8VUT - chains A and D of the 8 polymer chains in the assembly; structure by electron microscopy, 3.70 A resolution.

[Chain A]
Molecule: Glutamate receptor ionotropic, NMDA 1
Organism: Homo sapiens
Reference sequence: Q05586 (NMDZ1_HUMAN); the construct lacks a stretch of the UniProt sequence, so the offset changes along the chain: 25-582 = UniProt 25-582; 583-779 = UniProt 602-798; 780-813 = UniProt 808-841
Sequence (817 residues; row label = number of the first residue in the row; a row labelled like 582A-582S holds insertion residues (582A, then the next letters in order)):
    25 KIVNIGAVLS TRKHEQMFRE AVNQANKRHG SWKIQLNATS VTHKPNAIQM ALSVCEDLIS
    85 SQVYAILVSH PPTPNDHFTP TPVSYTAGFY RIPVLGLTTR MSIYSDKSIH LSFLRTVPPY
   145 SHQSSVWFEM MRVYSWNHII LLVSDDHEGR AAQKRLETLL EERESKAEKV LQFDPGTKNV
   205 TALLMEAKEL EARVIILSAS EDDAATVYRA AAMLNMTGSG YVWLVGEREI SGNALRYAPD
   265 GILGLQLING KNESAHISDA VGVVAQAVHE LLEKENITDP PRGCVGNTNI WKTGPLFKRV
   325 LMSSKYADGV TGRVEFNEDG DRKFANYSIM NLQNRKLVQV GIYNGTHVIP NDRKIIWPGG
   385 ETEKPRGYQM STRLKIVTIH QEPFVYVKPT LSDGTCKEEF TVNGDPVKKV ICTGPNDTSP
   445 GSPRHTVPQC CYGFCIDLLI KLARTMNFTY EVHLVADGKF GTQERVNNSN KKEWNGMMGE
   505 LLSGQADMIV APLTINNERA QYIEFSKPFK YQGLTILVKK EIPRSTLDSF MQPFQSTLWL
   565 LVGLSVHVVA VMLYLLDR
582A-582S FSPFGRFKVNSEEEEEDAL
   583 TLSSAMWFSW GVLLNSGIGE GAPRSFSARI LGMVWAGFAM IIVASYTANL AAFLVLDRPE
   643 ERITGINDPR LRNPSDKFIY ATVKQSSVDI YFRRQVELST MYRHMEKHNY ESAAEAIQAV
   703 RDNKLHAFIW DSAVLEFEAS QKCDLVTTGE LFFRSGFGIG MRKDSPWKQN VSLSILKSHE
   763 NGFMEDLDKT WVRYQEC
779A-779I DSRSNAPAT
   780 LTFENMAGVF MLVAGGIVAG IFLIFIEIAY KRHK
Disordered / not traced: 582A-582S, 779A-779I
Disulfide bonds: Cys-79/Cys-308, Cys-420/Cys-454, Cys-436/Cys-455, Cys-725/Cys-779
Swiss-Prot annotation at these positions:
  - region: Leu-584 to Pro-605 (Pore-forming)
  - binding site (glycine): Pro-516, Thr-518, Arg-523, Ser-669, Asp-713
  - glycosylation (N-linked (GlcNAc...) asparagine): Asn-61, Asn-203, Asn-239, Asn-276, Asn-300, Asn-350, Asn-368, Asn-440, Asn-471, Asn-491, Asn-655, Asn-752

[Chain D]
Molecule: Glutamate receptor ionotropic, NMDA 2A
Organism: Homo sapiens
Reference sequence: Q12879 (NMDE1_HUMAN); the construct lacks a stretch of the UniProt sequence, so the offset changes along the chain: 34-578 = UniProt 34-578; 579-784 = UniProt 599-804; 785-814 = UniProt 812-841
Sequence (808 residues; row label = number of the first residue in the row; a row labelled like 578A-578T holds insertion residues (578A, then the next letters in order)):
    34 LNIAVMLGHS HDVTERELRT LWGPEQAAGL PLDVNVVALL MNRTDPKSLI THVCDLMSGA
    94 RIHGLVFGDD TDQEAVAQML DFISSHTFVP ILGIHGGASM IMADKDPTST FFQFGASIQQ
   154 QATVMLKIMQ DYDWHVFSLV TTIFPGYREF ISFVKTTVDN SFVGWDMQNV ITLDTSFEDA
   214 KTQVQLKKIH SSVILLYCSK DEAVLILSEA RSLGLTGYDF FWIVPSLVSG NTELIPKEFP
   274 SGLISVSYDD WDYSLEARVR DGIGILTTAA SSMLEKFSYI PEAKASCYGQ MERPEVPMHT
   334 LHPFMVNVTW DGKDLSFTEE GYQVHPRLVV IVLNKDREWE KVGKWENHTL SLRHAVWPRY
   394 KSFSDCEPDD NHLSIVTLEE APFVIVEDID PLTETCVRNT VPCRKFVKIN NSTNEGMNVK
   454 KCCKGFCIDI LKKLSRTVKF TYDLYLVTNG KHGKKVNNVW NGMIGEVVYQ RAVMAVGSLT
   514 INEERSEVVD FSVPFVETGI SVMVSRSNGT VSPSAFLEPF SASVWVMMFV MLLIVSAIAV
   574 FVFEY
578A-578T FSPVGYNRNLAKGKAPHGPS
   579 FTIGKAIWLL WGLVFNNSVP VQNPKGTTSK IMVSVWAFFA VIFLASYTAN LAAFMIQEEF
   639 VDQVTGLSDK KFQRPHDYSP PFRFGTVPNG STERNIRNNY PYMHQYMTKF NQKGVEDALV
   699 SLKTGKLDAF IYDAAVLNYK AGRDEGCKLV TIGSGYIFAT TGYGIALQKG SPWKRQIDLA
   759 LLQFVGDGEM EELETLWLTG ICHNEK
784A-784G NEVMSSQ
   785 LDIDNMAGVF YMLAAAMALS LITFIWEHLF
Disordered / not traced: 578A-578T, 784A-784G
Disulfide bonds: Cys-87/Cys-320, Cys-429/Cys-455, Cys-436/Cys-456, Cys-725/Cys-780
Swiss-Prot annotation at these positions:
  - region: Phe-579 to Gln-600 (Pore-forming)
  - binding site (Zn(2+)): His-44, His-128, Glu-266, Asp-282
  - binding site (L-glutamate): Ser-511, Thr-513, Arg-518, Ser-669, Thr-670, Asp-711
  - site: Asn-594 (Functional determinant of NMDA receptors)
  - glycosylation (N-linked (GlcNAc...) asparagine): Asn-75, Asn-340, Asn-380, Asn-443, Asn-444, Asn-541, Asn-667

[Chain A / chain D interface]
Residue-residue contacts - 40 pairs, chain A then chain D:
  Asn-520(A) / Leu-760(D)
  Asn-521(A) / Leu-757(D)
  Asn-521(A) / Gln-761(D)
  Ala-524(A) / Leu-760(D)  hydrophobic
  Gln-525(A) / Arg-753(D)
  Gln-525(A) / Leu-757(D)
  Tyr-535(A) / Thr-738(D)
  Tyr-535(A) / Thr-739(D)  hydrogen bond (side chain-backbone)
  Trp-589(A) / Lys-608(D)
  Leu-596(A) / Ser-612(D)
  Leu-596(A) / Ala-615(D)
  Leu-596(A) / Phe-616(D)  hydrophobic
  Asn-597(A) / Asn-595(D)  hydrogen bond (backbone-side chain)
  Ser-598(A) / Asn-595(D)  hydrogen bond (backbone-side chain)
  Gly-599(A) / Asn-595(D)  hydrogen bond (backbone-side chain)
  Tyr-628(A) / Ile-620(D)
  Thr-629(A) / Ala-623(D)
  Leu-632(A) / Ala-627(D)
  Leu-636(A) / Ala-627(D)
  Leu-636(A) / Ala-631(D)  hydrophobic
  Tyr-673(A) / Gly-764(D)
  Arg-676(A) / Gly-764(D)  hydrogen bond (side chain-backbone)
  Arg-676(A) / Asp-765(D)  salt bridge
  Arg-736(A) / Glu-530(D)  salt bridge
  Lys-745(A) / Arg-753(D)
  Leu-755(A) / Glu-520(D)
  Leu-758(A) / Ile-514(D)  hydrophobic
  Leu-758(A) / Asn-515(D)
  His-761(A) / Thr-738(D)  hydrogen bond (side chain-backbone)
  Glu-762(A) / Asn-515(D)
  Glu-762(A) / Glu-516(D)
  Glu-762(A) / Asn-673(D)
  Glu-762(A) / Ala-737(D)
  Glu-762(A) / Thr-739(D)  hydrogen bond
  Thr-781(A) / Met-561(D)
  Phe-782(A) / Met-561(D)  hydrophobic
  Asn-784(A) / Phe-617(D)
  Met-785(A) / Phe-617(D)  hydrophobic
  Val-788(A) / Phe-617(D)  hydrophobic
  Ile-803(A) / Thr-606(D)
Other interface residues (no listed pair), chain A (39 interface residues in all): Ile-519, Lys-531, Pro-532, Ala-633, Gln-677, Leu-733, Phe-735, Gln-751, Glu-767, Phe-789, Ile-796
Other interface residues (no listed pair), chain D (38 interface residues in all): Ser-519, Ser-525, Pro-527, Met-560, Met-564, Val-575, Ser-624, Phe-736, Gly-740, Val-763, Glu-769

[Summary]
The interface between chain A and chain D involves 39 residues on one side and 38 on the other, with 7
hydrogen bonds and 2 salt bridges. Among the polar pairs are Arg-676(A)/Asp-765(D), Arg-736(A)/Glu-530(D) and
Tyr-535(A)/Thr-739(D).
Chain A is Glutamate receptor ionotropic, NMDA 1 and chain D is Glutamate receptor ionotropic, NMDA 2A, both
from Homo sapiens; the structure, Human GluN1-2A with IgG 008-218, was determined by electron microscopy,
deposited together with 8VUH, 8VUJ, 8VUL, 8VUN, 8VUQ, 8VUR, 8VUY and 8VVH.
